PDB entry 8YRD | electron microscopy, 2.64 A resolution | chains A and B of the 6 polymer chains in the assembly

== Chain A ==
Molecule: Methane monooxygenase
Organism: Methylosinus sporium
Reference sequence: Q27RN7 (Q27RN7_METSR); residues 1-526 here = UniProt positions 1-526
Sequence (526 residues; numbered 1 to 526; the number before each row is that of its first residue):
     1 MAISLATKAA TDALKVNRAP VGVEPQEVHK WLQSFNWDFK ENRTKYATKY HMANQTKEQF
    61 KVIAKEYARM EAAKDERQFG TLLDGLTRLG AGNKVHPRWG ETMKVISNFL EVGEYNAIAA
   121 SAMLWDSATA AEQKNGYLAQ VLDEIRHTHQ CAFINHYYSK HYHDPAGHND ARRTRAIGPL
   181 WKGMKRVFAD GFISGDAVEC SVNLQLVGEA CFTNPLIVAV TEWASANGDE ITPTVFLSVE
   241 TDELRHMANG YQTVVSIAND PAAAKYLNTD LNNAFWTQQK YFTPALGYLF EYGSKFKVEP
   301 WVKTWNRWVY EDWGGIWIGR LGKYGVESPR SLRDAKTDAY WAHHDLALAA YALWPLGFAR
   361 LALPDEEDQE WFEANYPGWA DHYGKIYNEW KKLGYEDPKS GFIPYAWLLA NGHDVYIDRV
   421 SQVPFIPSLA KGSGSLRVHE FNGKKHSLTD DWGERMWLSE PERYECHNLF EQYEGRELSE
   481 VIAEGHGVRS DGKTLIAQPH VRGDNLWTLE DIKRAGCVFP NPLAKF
Disordered / not traced: 1-15, 526
Bound ions: Fe ion site 1: Glu-114, Glu-144, His-147; Fe ion site 2: Glu-144, Glu-209, Glu-243, His-246
What the authors report for this chain:
  - Fe ion coordination: Glu-144, His-147, Glu-243

== Chain B ==
Molecule: Methane monooxygenase
Organism: Methylosinus sporium
Reference sequence: Q27RN6 (Q27RN6_METSR); residue numbers follow UniProt; this construct covers 1-395
Sequence (395 residues; row label = number of the first residue in the row):
     1 MSQPQSSQVT KRGLTDPERA AIIAAAVPDH ALDTQRKYHY FIQPRWKRLS EYEQLSCYAQ
    61 PNPDWIAGGL DWGDWTQKFH GGRPSWGNES TELRTTDWYR HRDPARRWHA PYVKDKSEEA
   121 RYTQRFLAAY SSEGSIRTID AYWRDEILNK YYGALLYNEY GLFNAHSSVG RDCLSDTIRQ
   181 SATFAGLDKV DNAQMIQMER LFIAKLVPGF DASTDVPKKI WTTDPIYAGA RGAVEEIWQG
   241 IQDWNEILWA GHAVYDATFG QFARREFFQR LATVYGDTLT PFFTAQSQTY FQTTRGAIED
   301 LFVYCLANDP EFGAHNRTFL NAWTEHYLAR SVTALKDFVG IYAKVEKVAG ATDRAGVSEA
   361 LQRVFGDWKV DYADKIGFNI DVDQKVDAVL AGFKN
Disordered / not traced: 1-9, 395

== Interface between chain A and chain B ==
Residue-residue contacts - 195 pairs, chain A then chain B:
  Val-16(A) / Ile-136(B)  hydrophobic
  Val-16(A) / Arg-137(B)
  Arg-18(A) / Ser-131(B)
  Arg-18(A) / Ser-132(B)
  Ala-19(A) / Ser-131(B)  hydrogen bond (backbone-side chain)
  Pro-20(A) / Ser-132(B)
  Val-21(A) / Leu-127(B)
  Val-21(A) / Ala-128(B)
  Val-21(A) / Ser-131(B)  hydrogen bond (backbone-side chain)
  Val-21(A) / Phe-202(B)  hydrophobic
  Gly-22(A) / Gln-124(B)
  Gly-22(A) / Lys-205(B)  hydrogen bond (backbone-side chain)
  Val-23(A) / Gln-124(B)  hydrogen bond (backbone-side chain)
  Val-23(A) / Met-198(B)
  Val-23(A) / Lys-205(B)
  Glu-27(A) / Leu-201(B)
  Glu-27(A) / Lys-205(B)  salt bridge
  Val-28(A) / Gln-194(B)
  Val-28(A) / Met-198(B)  hydrophobic
  Trp-31(A) / Gln-197(B)
  Trp-31(A) / Leu-201(B)
  Trp-31(A) / Ser-213(B)
  Trp-31(A) / Thr-214(B)
  Ser-34(A) / Tyr-157(B)  hydrogen bond (backbone-side chain)
  Ser-34(A) / Thr-214(B)  hydrogen bond
  Ser-34(A) / Lys-218(B)
  Phe-35(A) / Leu-156(B)  hydrophobic
  Phe-35(A) / Tyr-157(B)
  Phe-35(A) / Tyr-160(B)
  Asn-36(A) / Lys-218(B)  hydrogen bond (backbone-side chain)
  Asn-36(A) / Trp-238(B)
  Trp-37(A) / Tyr-157(B)
  Trp-37(A) / Trp-221(B)
  Trp-37(A) / Glu-235(B)  hydrogen bond
  Trp-37(A) / Trp-238(B)  hydrophobic
  Phe-39(A) / Glu-235(B)
  Phe-39(A) / Trp-238(B)  hydrophobic
  Phe-39(A) / Gln-239(B)
  Glu-41(A) / Glu-235(B)
  Glu-41(A) / Gln-239(B)
  Asn-42(A) / Trp-238(B)
  Asn-42(A) / Gln-239(B)  hydrogen bond
  Arg-43(A) / Gln-239(B)  hydrogen bond (backbone-side chain)
  Lys-45(A) / Ser-168(B)  hydrogen bond
  Lys-45(A) / Trp-238(B)  hydrogen bond (side chain-backbone)
  Lys-45(A) / Gln-239(B)
  Lys-45(A) / Ile-241(B)  hydrogen bond (side chain-backbone)
  Lys-45(A) / Gln-242(B)
  Lys-45(A) / Ile-247(B)
  Tyr-46(A) / Arg-171(B)
  Tyr-46(A) / Asp-172(B)  hydrogen bond
  Ile-63(A) / Gln-194(B)
  Ala-64(A) / Lys-116(B)
  Ala-64(A) / Asp-191(B)
  Ala-64(A) / Gln-194(B)
  Lys-65(A) / Lys-116(B)
  Lys-65(A) / Ala-120(B)
  Lys-65(A) / Thr-123(B)
  Lys-65(A) / Asp-191(B)
  Lys-65(A) / Met-195(B)
  Lys-65(A) / Tyr-290(B)
  Tyr-67(A) / His-109(B)  hydrogen bond
  Ala-68(A) / Val-113(B)
  Ala-68(A) / Lys-116(B)
  Ala-68(A) / Ser-117(B)
  Arg-69(A) / Ser-117(B)
  Glu-71(A) / His-109(B)
  Ala-72(A) / Val-113(B)
  Ala-72(A) / Ser-117(B)
  Asp-75(A) / His-109(B)  salt bridge
  Asp-75(A) / Val-113(B)
  Lys-94(A) / Leu-14(B)
  Lys-94(A) / Ile-23(B)
  Val-95(A) / Ile-23(B)
  Val-95(A) / Val-27(B)
  His-96(A) / Ile-23(B)
  His-96(A) / Ala-26(B)
  Val-112(A) / Pro-61(B)  hydrophobic
  Tyr-115(A) / Gln-60(B)  hydrogen bond
  Tyr-115(A) / Ser-175(B)  hydrogen bond (side chain-backbone)
  Tyr-115(A) / Asp-176(B)
  Tyr-115(A) / Arg-179(B)  hydrogen bond
  Asn-116(A) / Trp-86(B)
  Ile-118(A) / Arg-179(B)
  Ala-119(A) / Arg-171(B)
  Ala-122(A) / Ser-167(B)
  Ala-122(A) / Gly-170(B)
  Ala-122(A) / Arg-171(B)
  Met-123(A) / Arg-171(B)
  Trp-125(A) / Phe-163(B)  hydrophobic
  Trp-125(A) / Asn-164(B)
  Trp-125(A) / Ser-167(B)  hydrogen bond
  Asp-126(A) / Ser-167(B)
  Asp-126(A) / Ser-168(B)  hydrogen bond
  Ala-131(A) / Tyr-160(B)
  Lys-134(A) / Asn-164(B)
  Leu-138(A) / Phe-163(B)  hydrophobic
  Leu-138(A) / Leu-187(B)  hydrophobic
  Val-141(A) / Thr-183(B)
  Leu-142(A) / His-109(B)
  Leu-142(A) / Thr-183(B)
  Leu-142(A) / Leu-187(B)  hydrophobic
  Arg-146(A) / His-109(B)
  His-149(A) / Leu-55(B)
  His-149(A) / Trp-108(B)
  His-149(A) / His-109(B)
  His-149(A) / Gln-180(B)
  Ala-152(A) / Tyr-38(B)
  Ala-152(A) / Leu-55(B)  hydrophobic
  Asn-155(A) / Tyr-38(B)
  His-156(A) / Tyr-38(B)
  His-156(A) / Glu-51(B)  salt bridge
  His-156(A) / Gln-54(B)
  Ser-159(A) / Arg-36(B)  hydrogen bond (backbone-side chain)
  Ser-159(A) / Tyr-38(B)
  Lys-160(A) / Arg-36(B)  hydrogen bond (backbone-side chain)
  His-161(A) / Arg-36(B)
  Tyr-162(A) / Arg-36(B)  hydrogen bond (backbone-side chain)
  His-163(A) / Pro-28(B)
  His-163(A) / Ala-31(B)
  His-163(A) / Leu-32(B)  hydrogen bond (backbone-backbone)
  Asp-164(A) / Leu-32(B)
  Pro-165(A) / Asp-33(B)
  Pro-165(A) / Gln-35(B)
  Pro-165(A) / Arg-36(B)
  Ala-166(A) / Asp-33(B)
  His-168(A) / Tyr-38(B)
  Asn-169(A) / Asp-33(B)
  Asn-169(A) / Gln-35(B)  hydrogen bond (side chain-backbone)
  Asn-169(A) / Lys-37(B)
  Asn-169(A) / Tyr-38(B)
  Asn-169(A) / His-39(B)  hydrogen bond (backbone-backbone)
  Asp-170(A) / His-39(B)
  Asp-170(A) / Tyr-40(B)  hydrogen bond
  Asp-170(A) / Phe-41(B)
  Ala-171(A) / His-39(B)
  Arg-172(A) / His-39(B)
  Arg-172(A) / Gln-54(B)  hydrogen bond (side chain-backbone)
  Arg-172(A) / Leu-55(B)
  Arg-172(A) / Cys-57(B)  hydrogen bond (side chain-backbone)
  Arg-172(A) / Tyr-58(B)
  Arg-173(A) / Tyr-40(B)  hydrogen bond
  Arg-173(A) / Phe-41(B)
  Ala-176(A) / Asp-71(B)
  Ala-176(A) / Trp-72(B)  hydrogen bond (backbone-side chain)
  Trp-181(A) / Asp-71(B)
  Lys-182(A) / Trp-72(B)
  Lys-182(A) / Thr-76(B)
  Lys-185(A) / Asp-71(B)  salt bridge
  Arg-186(A) / Thr-76(B)
  Arg-186(A) / Gln-77(B)  hydrogen bond
  Asp-190(A) / Trp-75(B)
  Asp-190(A) / Thr-76(B)  hydrogen bond
  Asp-190(A) / Gln-77(B)  hydrogen bond (backbone-side chain)
  Asp-190(A) / Ser-85(B)
  Ile-193(A) / Phe-79(B)
  Ile-193(A) / Ser-85(B)
  Ile-193(A) / Trp-86(B)  hydrophobic
  Ile-193(A) / Arg-171(B)  hydrogen bond (backbone-side chain)
  Ser-194(A) / Gln-77(B)  hydrogen bond (backbone-side chain)
  Ser-194(A) / Lys-78(B)
  Ser-194(A) / Phe-79(B)
  Ser-194(A) / Ser-85(B)  hydrogen bond
  Gly-195(A) / Phe-79(B)
  Ser-225(A) / Arg-12(B)
  Ser-225(A) / Gly-13(B)  hydrogen bond (backbone-backbone)
  Ala-226(A) / Lys-11(B)
  Ala-226(A) / Arg-19(B)  hydrogen bond (backbone-side chain)
  Gly-228(A) / Gly-13(B)
  Glu-230(A) / Arg-12(B)  salt bridge
  Glu-230(A) / Leu-14(B)
  Phe-296(A) / Arg-19(B)
  Arg-360(A) / Leu-32(B)
  Glu-460(A) / His-80(B)
  Glu-462(A) / Lys-78(B)
  Glu-462(A) / His-80(B)
  Glu-462(A) / Gly-81(B)  hydrogen bond (side chain-backbone)
  Glu-462(A) / Gly-82(B)
  Arg-463(A) / Thr-76(B)
  Arg-463(A) / Gln-77(B)
  Arg-463(A) / Lys-78(B)  hydrogen bond (side chain-backbone)
  Arg-463(A) / Phe-79(B)
  Arg-463(A) / His-80(B)  hydrogen bond
  Tyr-464(A) / Thr-76(B)
  Tyr-464(A) / Gln-77(B)
  Glu-465(A) / Lys-78(B)  salt bridge
  Cys-466(A) / Asp-74(B)  hydrogen bond (side chain-backbone)
  Cys-466(A) / Thr-76(B)
  Gln-472(A) / Trp-72(B)
  Tyr-473(A) / Trp-72(B)
  Arg-489(A) / Leu-32(B)
  Ser-490(A) / Asp-33(B)  hydrogen bond
  Ser-490(A) / Gln-35(B)
  Gly-503(A) / His-30(B)  hydrogen bond (backbone-side chain)
  Gly-503(A) / Leu-32(B)
Also at the interface, not in a pair above, chain A (109 interface residues in all): Asn-17, Leu-32, Phe-79, Ala-91, Asn-93, Pro-97, Glu-111, Asn-135, Ile-145, Phe-153, Tyr-158, Arg-175, Gly-191, Glu-199, Asn-227, His-467, Asn-468, Leu-469
Also at the interface, not in a pair above, chain B (111 interface residues in all): Ile-22, Thr-34, Ser-56, Ala-59, Leu-70, Gly-73, Arg-83, Ala-110, Lys-114, Glu-119, Arg-121, Gly-134, Gly-161, His-166, Val-190, Ala-193, Leu-206, Thr-222, Arg-231, Val-234, Gly-240, Gln-286

== In short ==
Chain A and chain B form an interface of 109 and 111 residues respectively, with 45 hydrogen bonds and 6 salt
bridges. Polar contacts include Glu-27(A)/Lys-205(B), Asp-75(A)/His-109(B) and His-156(A)/Glu-51(B).
Glu-114(A), Glu-144(A) and His-147(A) form the Fe ion site 1. From the paper: Fe ion coordination by
Glu-144(A), His-147(A) and Glu-243(A).
Here chain A is Methane monooxygenase and chain B is Methane monooxygenase, both from Methylosinus sporium.
Entry 8YRD (Cryo-EM structure of hydroxylase in soluble methane monooxygenase from Methylosinus sporium 5) was
determined by electron microscopy together with 8XIW from the same study.
